6NVK - chain A; structure by X-ray diffraction, 2.30 A resolution.

# Chain A
Molecule: Fibroblast growth factor receptor 4
From: Homo sapiens
Notes: EC 2.7.10.1
UniProtKB: P22455 (FGFR4_HUMAN); aligned to UniProt positions 450-742 over residues 450-742 (the alignment contains insertions or deletions, so no single offset holds)
Sequence (300 residues; numbered 449 to 748; the number before each row is that of its first residue):
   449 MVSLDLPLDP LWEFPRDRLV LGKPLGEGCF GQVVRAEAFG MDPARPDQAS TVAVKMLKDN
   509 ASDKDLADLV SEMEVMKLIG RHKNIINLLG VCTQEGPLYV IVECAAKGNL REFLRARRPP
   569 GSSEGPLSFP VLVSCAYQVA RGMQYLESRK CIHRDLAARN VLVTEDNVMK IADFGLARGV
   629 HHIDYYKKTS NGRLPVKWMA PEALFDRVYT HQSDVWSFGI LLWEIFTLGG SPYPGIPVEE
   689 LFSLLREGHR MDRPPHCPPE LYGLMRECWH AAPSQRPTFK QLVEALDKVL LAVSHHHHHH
Not modelled in the structure: 449-452, 477-479, 625-642, 742-748
Glycans and other covalent adducts: compound XL9 linked to Cys552
Differences from the reference sequence: expression tag (449, 743-748)
Small-molecule neighbours: XL9 (N-[(3S,4S)-3-{[6-(2,6-dichloro-3,5-dimethoxyphenyl)quinazolin-2-yl]amino}oxan-4-yl]propanamide): Leu473, Val481, Arg483, Thr499, Ala501, Lys503, Glu520, Met524, Ile534, Val548, Val550, Glu551, Ala553, Ala554, Gly556, Leu610, Ala620, Asp621, Phe622, Gly623
UniProt features mapped onto this chain:
  - binding site (ATP): Leu473 to Val481, Lys503

# Overview
Compound XL9 is covalently linked to Cys552. Curated annotation (UniProt) lists 10 ATP-binding residues.
Chain A is Fibroblast growth factor receptor 4 (Homo sapiens); the structure, FGFR4 complex with BLU-554,
N-((3S,4S)-3-((6-(2,6-dichloro-3,5-dimethoxyphenyl)quinazolin-2-yl)amino)tetrahydro-2H-pyran-4-yl)acrylamide,
was determined by X-ray diffraction together with 6NVG, 6NVH, 6NVI, 6NVJ and 6NVL from the same study.
